1C17 - chains K and L of the 13 polymer chains in the assembly; structure by solution NMR.

# Chain K (and L)
Molecule: ATP synthase subunit C
Source organism: Escherichia coli
Notes: chain L of this document is another copy of the same molecule, construct and numbering; everything in this record applies to it too
Reference sequence: P68699 (ATPL_ECOLI); residue numbers follow UniProt; this construct covers 1-79
Amino-acid sequence (79 residues; numbered 1 to 79; the number before each row is that of its first residue):
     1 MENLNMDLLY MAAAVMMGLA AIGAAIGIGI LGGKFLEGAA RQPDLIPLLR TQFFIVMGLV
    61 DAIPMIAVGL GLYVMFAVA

# Chain K / chain L interface
Contacting residue pairs - 23 pairs, chain K then chain L:
  M1(K) with E2(L); N3(L); M6(L)
  L4(K) with D7(L)
  N5(K) with M6(L); Y10(L)
  L8(K) with D7(L); Y10(L); M11(L)
  M16(K) with A14(L)
  L19(K) with I22(L)
  A20(K) with I22(L)
  L31(K) with G29(L)
  F35(K) with L36(L)
  I46(K) with R50(L)
  R50(K) with R50(L); F53(L)
  F53(K) with F53(L); F54(L)
  F54(K) with F53(L)
  M57(K) with F53(L); M57(L)
  D61(K) with A25(L)
Interface residues without a listed pair, chain K (19 interface residues in all): M11, G23, G38, L49
Interface residues without a listed pair, chain L (16 interface residues in all): E37

# Overview
The interface between chain K and chain L involves 19 residues on one side and 16 on the other.
Chain K and chain L are both ATP synthase subunit C (Escherichia coli); the structure, A1C12 subcomplex of
F1FO ATP synthase, was determined by solution NMR.
